PDB entry 8FRU | electron microscopy, 2.49 A resolution | chains D and 3 of the 43 polymer chains in the assembly

== Chain D ==
Name: 60S ribosomal protein uL18
Organism: Giardia intestinalis assemblage A
Reference sequence: E2RU47 (E2RU47_GIAIC); residues 1-297 here = UniProt positions 1-297
Sequence (297 residues; each row starts with the number of its first residue):
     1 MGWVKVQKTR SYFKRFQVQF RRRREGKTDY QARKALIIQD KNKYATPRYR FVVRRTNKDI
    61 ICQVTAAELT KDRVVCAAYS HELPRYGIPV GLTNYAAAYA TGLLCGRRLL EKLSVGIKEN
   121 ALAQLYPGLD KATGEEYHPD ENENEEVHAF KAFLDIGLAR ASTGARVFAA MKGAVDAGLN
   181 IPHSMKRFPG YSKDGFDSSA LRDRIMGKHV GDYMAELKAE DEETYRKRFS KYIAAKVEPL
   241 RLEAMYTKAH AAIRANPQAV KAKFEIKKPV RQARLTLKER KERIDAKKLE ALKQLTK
Not modelled in the structure: 1-2, 278-280, 296-297

== Chain 3 ==
Molecule: 5S rRNA
Organism: Giardia intestinalis assemblage A
Sequence (120 nucleotides; each row starts with the number of its first residue; numbering starts at 0):
     0 CAGUUCGGCC AUCCUACGGC GGAAACUCCU UAACUCGUUC CGAAUUAAGA AGAGAAGCGC
    60 CGUCAGGCCC CGCCAGUACU GCGAUCGGAG ACGUCGUGGG AACACGGGGU GCCGAACUUU
Not modelled in the structure: 0, 118-119
Bound ions: Mg2+ near A83 (its only coordinating residue here)

== Interface between chain D and chain 3 ==
Pairs across the interface (122):
  Lys-8(D) / U14(3)  phosphate contact
  Arg-10(D) / G65(3)  phosphate contact
  Arg-10(D) / G66(3)  salt bridge to the phosphate
  Phe-13(D) / A10(3)  hydrogen bond to the base
  Phe-13(D) / U14(3)  sugar contact
  Phe-13(D) / G65(3)  base contact
  Phe-13(D) / G66(3)  hydrogen bond to the sugar
  Lys-14(D) / G66(3)  phosphate contact
  Lys-14(D) / C67(3)  salt bridge to the phosphate
  Phe-16(D) / A10(3)  hydrogen bond to the base
  Phe-16(D) / C13(3)  sugar contact
  Val-18(D) / A10(3)  base contact
  Gln-19(D) / C9(3)  sugar contact
  Phe-20(D) / C9(3)  stacking on the base
  Arg-21(D) / G6(3)  hydrogen bond to the base
  Arg-21(D) / G7(3)  hydrogen bond to the base
  Arg-21(D) / C8(3)  base contact
  Arg-21(D) / C9(3)  hydrogen bond to the base
  Arg-21(D) / G110(3)  hydrogen bond to the base
  Arg-22(D) / C5(3)  salt bridge to the phosphate
  Arg-22(D) / G6(3)  salt bridge to the phosphate
  Arg-24(D) / C12(3)  sugar contact
  Arg-24(D) / C13(3)  sugar contact
  Lys-27(D) / U4(3)  salt bridge to the phosphate
  Thr-28(D) / G6(3)  phosphate contact
  Tyr-30(D) / G7(3)  hydrogen bond to the phosphate
  Tyr-30(D) / C9(3)  base contact
  Arg-33(D) / G6(3)  salt bridge to the phosphate
  Arg-33(D) / G7(3)  salt bridge to the phosphate
  Arg-50(D) / C5(3)  hydrogen bond to the sugar
  Arg-50(D) / G6(3)  salt bridge to the phosphate
  Arg-54(D) / U4(3)  phosphate contact
  Arg-54(D) / C5(3)  salt bridge to the phosphate
  Arg-55(D) / A46(3)  salt bridge to the phosphate
  Thr-56(D) / C25(3)  hydrogen bond to the phosphate
  Thr-56(D) / U26(3)  phosphate contact
  Asn-57(D) / U26(3)  hydrogen bond to the phosphate
  Asn-57(D) / C27(3)  hydrogen bond to the phosphate
  Asn-57(D) / C28(3)  base contact
  Asn-57(D) / A49(3)  hydrogen bond to the base
  Lys-58(D) / A49(3)  base contact
  Asp-59(D) / C25(3)  phosphate contact
  Gln-63(D) / U4(3)  hydrogen bond to the sugar
  Gln-63(D) / C5(3)  sugar contact
  Leu-69(D) / G7(3)  sugar contact
  Thr-70(D) / G6(3)  base contact
  Thr-70(D) / G7(3)  sugar contact
  Lys-71(D) / G6(3)  sugar contact
  Lys-71(D) / G113(3)  sugar contact
  Lys-71(D) / A114(3)  sugar contact
  Asp-72(D) / C5(3)  hydrogen bond to the sugar
  Asp-72(D) / G6(3)  hydrogen bond to the sugar
  Asp-72(D) / G113(3)  hydrogen bond to the base
  Asp-72(D) / A114(3)  sugar contact
  Arg-73(D) / A114(3)  sugar contact
  Val-74(D) / A114(3)  sugar contact
  Val-74(D) / A115(3)  sugar contact
  Ala-77(D) / A115(3)  sugar contact
  Tyr-79(D) / C116(3)  sugar contact
  Thr-93(D) / A47(3)  phosphate contact
  Asn-94(D) / A47(3)  phosphate contact
  Asn-94(D) / G48(3)  phosphate contact
  Tyr-95(D) / A47(3)  hydrogen bond to the phosphate
  Arg-160(D) / U44(3)  sugar contact
  Arg-160(D) / U45(3)  phosphate contact
  Ser-162(D) / C35(3)  sugar contact
  Ser-162(D) / U45(3)  sugar contact
  Thr-163(D) / U34(3)  hydrogen bond to the sugar
  Thr-163(D) / C35(3)  sugar contact
  Gly-164(D) / U34(3)  sugar contact
  Gly-164(D) / A46(3)  sugar contact
  Ala-165(D) / A46(3)  phosphate contact
  Arg-166(D) / A46(3)  salt bridge to the phosphate
  Arg-166(D) / A47(3)  salt bridge to the phosphate
  Arg-204(D) / C33(3)  hydrogen bond to the sugar
  Arg-204(D) / U34(3)  sugar contact
  Arg-204(D) / A46(3)  sugar contact
  His-209(D) / A32(3)  base contact
  His-209(D) / C33(3)  base contact
  His-209(D) / A47(3)  salt bridge to the phosphate
  Val-210(D) / A47(3)  phosphate contact
  Val-210(D) / G48(3)  phosphate contact
  Tyr-213(D) / A32(3)  stacking on the base
  Glu-216(D) / A32(3)  sugar contact
  Arg-228(D) / U30(3)  hydrogen bond to the sugar
  Arg-228(D) / G48(3)  hydrogen bond to the sugar
  Phe-229(D) / A49(3)  phosphate contact
  Ser-230(D) / A49(3)  sugar contact
  Ser-230(D) / A50(3)  hydrogen bond to the phosphate
  Lys-231(D) / A49(3)  hydrogen bond to the phosphate
  Lys-231(D) / A50(3)  phosphate contact
  Tyr-232(D) / G48(3)  hydrogen bond to the phosphate
  Tyr-232(D) / A49(3)  hydrogen bond to the phosphate
  Lys-261(D) / U117(3)  salt bridge to the phosphate
  Ala-262(D) / U117(3)  hydrogen bond to the phosphate
  Phe-264(D) / A1(3)  base contact
  Phe-264(D) / U117(3)  base contact
  Ile-266(D) / A1(3)  base contact
  Lys-267(D) / A22(3)  base contact
  Lys-268(D) / A1(3)  sugar contact
  Arg-271(D) / G2(3)  salt bridge to the phosphate
  Arg-271(D) / G20(3)  hydrogen bond to the base
  Arg-271(D) / G21(3)  base contact
  Arg-271(D) / G58(3)  sugar contact
  Arg-271(D) / C59(3)  sugar contact
  Gln-272(D) / A1(3)  sugar contact
  Gln-272(D) / G58(3)  sugar contact
  Gln-272(D) / C59(3)  sugar contact
  Arg-274(D) / G18(3)  base contact
  Arg-274(D) / C19(3)  sugar contact
  Arg-274(D) / C60(3)  hydrogen bond to the sugar
  Leu-275(D) / C60(3)  phosphate contact
  Thr-276(D) / C60(3)  phosphate contact
  Thr-276(D) / G61(3)  phosphate contact
  Leu-277(D) / G61(3)  hydrogen bond to the phosphate
  Lys-281(D) / G107(3)  salt bridge to the phosphate
  Lys-281(D) / G108(3)  phosphate contact
  Ile-284(D) / U62(3)  phosphate contact
  Lys-287(D) / G61(3)  hydrogen bond to the phosphate
  Lys-287(D) / U62(3)  salt bridge to the phosphate
  Lys-288(D) / U62(3)  salt bridge to the phosphate
  Lys-288(D) / C63(3)  sugar contact
Interface residues without a listed pair, chain D (73 interface residues in all): Val-52, Ile-61, Thr-65, Val-90, Gly-91, Ala-159, Val-260
Interface residues without a listed pair, chain 3 (51 interface residues in all): C111

== Summary ==
The interface between chain D and chain 3 involves 73 residues on one side and 51 on the other, with 31
hydrogen bonds, 18 salt bridges and 2 aromatic stacking contacts. Among the polar pairs are Phe-13(D)/A10(3),
Phe-16(D)/A10(3) and Arg-21(D)/G6(3).
Here chain D is 60S ribosomal protein uL18 and chain 3 is 5S rRNA, both from Giardia intestinalis assemblage
A. Entry 8FRU (60S subunit of the Giardia lamblia 80S ribosome) was determined by electron microscopy.
